9MRK - chains A and E of the 8 polymer chains in the assembly; structure by electron microscopy, 3.62 A resolution.

[Chain A]
Molecule: Isoform Flip of Glutamate receptor 2
From: Rattus norvegicus
UniProt: P19491 (GRIA2_RAT), isoform P19491-2; residues 391-820 here correspond to UniProt positions 412-841 (UniProt number = residue number + 21)
Chain sequence (415 residues; numbered 391 to 820; 15 numbers in that range are skipped by the numbering (no residue carries them; nothing is unmodelled there); the number before each row is that of its first residue):
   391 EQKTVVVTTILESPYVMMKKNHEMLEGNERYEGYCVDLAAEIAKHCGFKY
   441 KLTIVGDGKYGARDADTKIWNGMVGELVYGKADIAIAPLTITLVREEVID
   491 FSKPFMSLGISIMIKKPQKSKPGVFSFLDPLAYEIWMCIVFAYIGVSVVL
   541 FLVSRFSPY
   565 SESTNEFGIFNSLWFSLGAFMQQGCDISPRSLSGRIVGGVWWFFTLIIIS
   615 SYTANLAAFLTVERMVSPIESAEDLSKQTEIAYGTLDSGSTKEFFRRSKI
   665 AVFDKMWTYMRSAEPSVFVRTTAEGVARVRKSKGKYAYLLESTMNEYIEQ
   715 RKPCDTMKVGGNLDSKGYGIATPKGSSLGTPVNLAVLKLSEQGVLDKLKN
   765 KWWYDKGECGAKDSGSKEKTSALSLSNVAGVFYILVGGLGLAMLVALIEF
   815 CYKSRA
Sequence notes: conflict Gln-392 (Asn413 in P19491)
Curated features (UniProtKB/Swiss-Prot):
  - binding site (L-glutamate): Pro-478, Thr-480, Arg-485, Ser-654, Thr-655, Glu-705
  - site: Arg-453 (Interaction with the cone snail toxin Con-ikot-ikot), Ile-633 (Crucial to convey clamshell closure to channel opening), Arg-660 (Interaction with the cone snail toxin Con-ikot-ikot), Lys-752 (Interaction with the cone snail toxin Con-ikot-ikot)
  - modified residue (Phosphoserine): Ser-662, Ser-696
  - lipidation (S-palmitoyl cysteine): Cys-589, Cys-815
Disulfides: Cys-718/Cys-773
Small-molecule neighbours: glutamic acid (GLU): Tyr-450, Pro-478, Thr-480, Arg-485, Leu-650, Ser-652, Gly-653, Ser-654, Thr-655, Leu-704, Glu-705, Met-708, Tyr-732
From the paper describing this entry:
  - conformationally variable residues (helix shift): Ala-622

[Chain E]
Molecule: TARPgamma2
From: Mus musculus
Chain sequence (172 residues; numbered 5 to 209; 33 numbers in that range are skipped by the numbering (no residue carries them; nothing is unmodelled there); the number before each row is that of its first residue):
     5 RGVQMLLTTVGAFAAFSLMTIAVGTDYWLYSRGVCK
    55 EVMTHSGLWRTCCLEGNFKGLCKQIDHF
    93 AEYFLRAVRASSIFPILSVILLFMGGLCIAASEFYKTRHNIILSAGIFFV
   143 SAGLSNIIGIIVYISANAG
   171 NSYSYGWSFYFGALSFIIAEMVGVLAVHMFIDRHKQLTG
Disulfides: Cys-39/Cys-67, Cys-66/Cys-76

[Chain A / chain E interface]
Pairs across the interface (12; chain A residue first):
  Glu-524(A) / Tyr-173(E)
  Glu-524(A) / Tyr-175(E)  hydrogen bond
  Met-527(A) / Phe-179(E)  hydrophobic
  Phe-531(A) / Ile-149(E)
  Phe-531(A) / Ala-183(E)  hydrophobic
  Phe-531(A) / Phe-186(E)  hydrophobic
  Val-538(A) / Glu-190(E)
  Val-538(A) / Val-194(E)  hydrophobic
  Leu-542(A) / Val-197(E)  hydrophobic
  Phe-546(A) / Leu-135(E)  hydrophobic
  Tyr-549(A) / His-204(E)  hydrogen bond
  Ile-573(A) / Val-194(E)  hydrophobic
Interface residues without a listed pair, chain A (17 interface residues in all): Tyr-523, Cys-528, Ile-534, Gly-535, Val-539, Phe-541, Arg-545, Ser-547, Glu-566
Interface residues without a listed pair, chain E (18 interface residues in all): Val-142, Ile-153, Ile-156, Tyr-180, His-198, Phe-200, Ile-201

[Overview]
17 residues of chain A and 18 residues of chain E are in contact; the contacts include 2 hydrogen bonds. Polar
contacts include Glu-524(A)/Tyr-175(E) and Tyr-549(A)/His-204(E). Chain A binds glutamic acid. Curated
annotation (UniProt) lists 6 L-glutamate-binding residues on chain A. The paper reports conformational
variability at Ala-622(A).
Here chain A is Isoform Flip of Glutamate receptor 2 (Rattus norvegicus) and chain E is TARPgamma2 (Mus
musculus). Entry 9MRK (Glutamate activated state of the GluA2-gamma2 complex prepared at 37 degrees C) was
determined by electron microscopy (same publication as 9DHP, 9DHQ, 9DHR, 9DHS, 9DHT, 9MRL, 9MRM and 9MRN).
